Entry 9G2A (X-ray diffraction, 2.05 A resolution); this record covers chains B and D of the 4 polymer chains in the assembly.

Chain B:
Protein: Endoribonuclease MazF
Source organism: Staphylococcus aureus subsp. aureus N315
Notes: EC 3.1.-.-
UniProtKB: Q7A4G9 (MAZF_STAAN); residues 2-120 here = UniProt positions 2-120
Sequence (133 residues; row label = number of the first residue in the row; numbers below 1 keep their minus sign (Met-12 is residue -12)):
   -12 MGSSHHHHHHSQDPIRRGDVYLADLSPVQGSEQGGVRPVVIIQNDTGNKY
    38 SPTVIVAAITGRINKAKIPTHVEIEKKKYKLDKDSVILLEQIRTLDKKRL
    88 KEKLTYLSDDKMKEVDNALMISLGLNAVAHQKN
Not modelled in the structure: -12 to 0, 63, 114-120
Construct notes: initiating methionine (-12); expression tag (-11 to 1)
Residues lining bound ligands:
  - MPO (3[N-morpholino]propane sulfonic acid), molecule 1: Ser18, Gln20, Gln78
  - MPO, molecule 2: Tyr37, Ser38, Pro39

Chain D:
Protein: Nanobody 4
Source organism: Lama glama
Notes: antibody fragment or engineered binder
Sequence (134 residues; numbered 2 to 135; the number before each row is that of its first residue):
     2 AQVQLQESGGGLVQPGGSLRLSCAASGFTFDDYAIGWFRQAPGKEREGVS
    52 CISSSDGSTYYADSVKGRFTISSDNAKNTVYLQMNSLKSEDTAVYYCAAD
   102 VWGCISYTDYGLGNLDYWGQGTQVTVSSHHHHHH
Not modelled in the structure: 2-4, 56-58, 129-135
Cystine bridges: Cys24-Cys98, Cys52-Cys105
Residues lining bound ligands: MPO (3[N-morpholino]propane sulfonic acid): Trp103, Gly104, Cys105, Ile106

Chain B / chain D interface:
Residue-residue contacts (22):
  Gln20(B) - Trp103(D)
  Arg49(B) - Val102(D)
  Ile50(B) - Trp103(D)  hydrophobic
  Ala53(B) - Leu113(D)
  Ala53(B) - Asn115(D)  hydrogen bond (backbone-side chain)
  Lys54(B) - Asp101(D)  salt bridge
  Lys54(B) - Trp103(D)
  Lys54(B) - Ser107(D)
  Lys54(B) - Gly112(D)
  Lys54(B) - Leu113(D)  hydrogen bond (backbone-backbone)
  Lys54(B) - Asn115(D)  hydrogen bond (side chain-backbone)
  Lys54(B) - Leu116(D)
  Lys54(B) - Asp117(D)  salt bridge
  Ile55(B) - Ile106(D)  hydrophobic
  Ile55(B) - Tyr111(D)  hydrophobic
  Ile55(B) - Gly112(D)
  Ile55(B) - Leu113(D)
  Pro56(B) - Tyr111(D)
  Pro56(B) - Leu113(D)
  Thr57(B) - Tyr111(D)
  His58(B) - Trp103(D)
  Leu75(B) - Trp103(D)  hydrophobic
Interface residues without a listed pair, chain B (14 interface residues in all): Thr47, Lys52, Glu77, Ile108

In short:
14 residues of chain B face 11 of chain D across their interface; the contacts include 3 hydrogen bonds and 2
salt bridges. Polar pairs include Lys54(B)-Asp101(D), Lys54(B)-Asp117(D) and Ala53(B)-Asn115(D). One compound
MPO molecule is bound between chain B and chain D.
Chain B is Endoribonuclease MazF (Staphylococcus aureus subsp. aureus N315) and chain D is Nanobody 4 (Lama
glama); the structure, Staphylococcus aureus MazF in complex with nanobody 4, was determined by X-ray
diffraction.
